7D05 - chain A; structure by X-ray diffraction, 1.70 A resolution.

== Chain A ==
Molecule: Lysozyme C
From: Gallus gallus
Notes: EC 3.2.1.17
UniProtKB: P00698 (LYSC_CHICK); residue numbers follow UniProt; this construct covers 1-147
Chain sequence (147 residues; numbered 1 to 147; the number before each row is that of its first residue):
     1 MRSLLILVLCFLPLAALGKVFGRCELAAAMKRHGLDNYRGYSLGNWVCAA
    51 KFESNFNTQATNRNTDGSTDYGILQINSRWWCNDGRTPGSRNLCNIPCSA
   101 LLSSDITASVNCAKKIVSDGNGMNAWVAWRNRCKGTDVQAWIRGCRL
Unresolved in the structure: 1-18
Cystine bridges: Cys24-Cys145, Cys48-Cys133, Cys82-Cys98, Cys94-Cys112
Curated features (UniProtKB/Swiss-Prot):
  - active site: Glu53, Asp70
  - binding site (substrate): Asp119
  - natural variant: Tyr71 (Y71F; Y71S)

== In short ==
From UniProt: active-site residues Glu53 and Asp70 and substrate-binding residue Asp119.
Chain A is Lysozyme C (Gallus gallus); the structure, Lysozyme structure SASE3 from SASE mode, was determined
by X-ray diffraction (same publication as 7BYO, 7BYP, 7D01, 7D02 and 7D04).
